Entry 3J7L (electron microscopy, 3.80 A resolution); this record covers chains A and C of the 3 polymer chains in the assembly.

# Chain A (and C)
Protein: Capsid protein
From: Brome mosaic virus
Notes: chain C of this document is another copy of the same molecule, construct and numbering; everything in this record applies to it too
Reference sequence: P03602 (CAPSD_BMV); residues 1-189 here = UniProt positions 1-189
Amino-acid sequence (189 residues; each row starts with the number of its first residue):
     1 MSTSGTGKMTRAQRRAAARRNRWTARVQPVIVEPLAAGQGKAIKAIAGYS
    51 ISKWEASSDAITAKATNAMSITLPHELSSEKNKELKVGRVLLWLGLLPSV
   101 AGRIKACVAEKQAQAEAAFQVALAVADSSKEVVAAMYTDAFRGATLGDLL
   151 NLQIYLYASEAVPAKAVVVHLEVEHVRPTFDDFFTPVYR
Disordered / not traced: 1-40 (chain C: 1-25)
Reported in the primary citation:
  - conformationally variable residues (order/disorder transition): Arg-26

# How chain A and chain C interact
Contacting residue pairs - 13 pairs, chain A then chain C:
  Ser-79(A) / Glu-110(C)  hydrogen bond
  Glu-80(A) / Asp-148(C)
  Lys-81(A) / Asp-139(C)
  Lys-81(A) / Ala-140(C)
  Lys-81(A) / Arg-142(C)
  Glu-84(A) / Thr-145(C)  hydrogen bond
  Glu-84(A) / Asp-148(C)
  Phe-180(A) / Asp-139(C)
  Pro-186(A) / Leu-123(C)
  Arg-189(A) / Phe-119(C)
  Arg-189(A) / Leu-123(C)
  Arg-189(A) / Ala-124(C)
  Arg-189(A) / Val-125(C)
Also at the interface, not in a pair above, chain A (10 interface residues in all): Phe-183, Thr-185, Tyr-188
Also at the interface, not in a pair above, chain C (15 interface residues in all): Ala-122, Lys-130, Phe-141, Gly-143, Ala-144

# Overview
10 residues of chain A face 15 of chain C across their interface, with 2 hydrogen bonds. Polar contacts
include Ser-79(A)/Glu-110(C) and Glu-84(A)/Thr-145(C). From the paper: conformational variability at
Arg-26(A).
Both chains are Capsid protein (Brome mosaic virus). Entry 3J7L (Full virus map of brome mosaic virus) was
determined by electron microscopy (same publication as 3J7M and 3J7N).
